PDB entry 2BST | X-ray diffraction, 2.10 A resolution | chains A and B of the 3 polymer chains in the assembly

[Chain A]
Protein: HLA class I histocompatibility antigen, B-27 alpha chain precursor
Organism: Homo sapiens
Reference sequence: P03989 (1B27_HUMAN); residues 1-276 here correspond to UniProt positions 25-300 (UniProt number = residue number + 24)
Chain sequence (276 residues; row label = number of the first residue in the row):
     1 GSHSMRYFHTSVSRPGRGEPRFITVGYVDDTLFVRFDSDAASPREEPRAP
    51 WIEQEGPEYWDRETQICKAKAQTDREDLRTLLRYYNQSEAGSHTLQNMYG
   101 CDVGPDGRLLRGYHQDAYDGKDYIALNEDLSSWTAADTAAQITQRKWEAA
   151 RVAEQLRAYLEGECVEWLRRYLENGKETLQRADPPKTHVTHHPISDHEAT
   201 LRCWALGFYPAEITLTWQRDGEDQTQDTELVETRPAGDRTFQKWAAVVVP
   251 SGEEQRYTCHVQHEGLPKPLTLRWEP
Cystine bridges: C101-C164, C203-C259

[Chain B]
Protein: Beta-2-microglobulin
Organism: Homo sapiens
Reference sequence: P61769 (B2MG_HUMAN); residues 1-99 here correspond to UniProt positions 21-119 (UniProt number = residue number + 20)
Chain sequence (100 residues; row label = number of the first residue in the row; numbering starts at 0):
     0 MIQRTPKIQVYSRHPAENGKSNFLNCYVSGFHPSDIEVDLLKNGERIEKV
    50 EHSDLSFSKDWSFYLLYYTEFTPTEKDEYACRVNHVTLSQPKIVKWDRDM
Cystine bridges: C25-C80
Swiss-Prot annotation at these positions:
  - modified residue: Q2 (Pyrrolidone carboxylic acid)
  - glycosylation: I1 (N-linked (Glc) (glycation) isoleucine), K19 (N-linked (Glc) (glycation) lysine), K41 (N-linked (Glc) (glycation) lysine), K48 (N-linked (Glc) (glycation) lysine), K58 (N-linked (Glc) (glycation) lysine), K91 (N-linked (Glc) (glycation) lysine), K94 (N-linked (Glc) (glycation) lysine)

[Interface between chain A and chain B]
Contacting residue pairs - 53 pairs, chain A then chain B:
  F8(A) - F56(B)  hydrophobic
  H9(A) - F56(B)
  T10(A) - L54(B)
  T10(A) - F56(B)
  T10(A) - F62(B)
  V12(A) - S33(B)
  I23(A) - L54(B)
  V25(A) - D53(B)
  Y27(A) - S55(B)
  Y27(A) - Y63(B)  hydrogen bond
  R35(A) - D53(B)  salt bridge
  S92(A) - M0(B)
  H93(A) - M0(B)
  Q96(A) - H31(B)
  Q96(A) - F56(B)
  Q96(A) - W60(B)  hydrogen bond (side chain-backbone)
  Q96(A) - F62(B)
  N97(A) - F56(B)
  Q115(A) - W60(B)
  D116(A) - W60(B)
  A117(A) - W60(B)
  D119(A) - M0(B)
  D119(A) - I1(B)
  D119(A) - H31(B)
  G120(A) - I1(B)
  G120(A) - H31(B)  hydrogen bond (backbone-side chain)
  G120(A) - W60(B)
  D122(A) - W60(B)  hydrogen bond
  H192(A) - D98(B)
  R202(A) - D98(B)  hydrogen bond (side chain-backbone)
  R202(A) - M99(B)
  W204(A) - D98(B)
  W204(A) - M99(B)
  V231(A) - Q8(B)
  E232(A) - K6(B)  salt bridge
  E232(A) - Q8(B)  hydrogen bond (backbone-side chain)
  E232(A) - Y26(B)  hydrogen bond
  E232(A) - S28(B)  hydrogen bond
  T233(A) - Y26(B)
  R234(A) - Q8(B)  hydrogen bond
  R234(A) - Y10(B)
  R234(A) - M99(B)  hydrogen bond (side chain-backbone)
  P235(A) - Y10(B)  hydrogen bond (backbone-side chain)
  P235(A) - Y26(B)
  P235(A) - L65(B)  hydrophobic
  A236(A) - R12(B)  hydrogen bond (backbone-side chain)
  A236(A) - N24(B)  hydrogen bond (backbone-side chain)
  G237(A) - R12(B)  hydrogen bond (backbone-side chain)
  D238(A) - R12(B)
  Q242(A) - Y10(B)
  Q242(A) - S11(B)
  Q242(A) - R12(B)  hydrogen bond (side chain-backbone)
  W244(A) - M99(B)  hydrogen bond (side chain-backbone)
Interface residues without a listed pair, chain A (36 interface residues in all): R17, D37, T94, M98, K121
Interface residues without a listed pair, chain B (25 interface residues in all): H13, D34, D59

[In short]
Chain A and chain B form an interface of 36 and 25 residues respectively; the contacts include 16 hydrogen
bonds and 2 salt bridges. Among the polar pairs are R35(A)-D53(B), E232(A)-K6(B) and Y27(A)-Y63(B).
Here chain A is HLA class I histocompatibility antigen, B-27 alpha chain precursor and chain B is
Beta-2-microglobulin, both from Homo sapiens. Entry 2BST (Crystal structures and KIR3DL1 recognition of three
immunodominant viral peptides complexed to HLA-B2705) was determined by X-ray diffraction (same publication as
2BSR and 2BSS).
